Entry 1H7L (X-ray diffraction, 1.98 A resolution); this record covers chain A.

[Chain A]
Molecule: Spore coat polysaccharide biosynthesis protein spsa
From: Bacillus subtilis
Reference sequence: P39621 (SPSA_BACSU); residue numbers follow UniProt; this construct covers 2-256
Chain sequence (255 residues; each row starts with the number of its first residue):
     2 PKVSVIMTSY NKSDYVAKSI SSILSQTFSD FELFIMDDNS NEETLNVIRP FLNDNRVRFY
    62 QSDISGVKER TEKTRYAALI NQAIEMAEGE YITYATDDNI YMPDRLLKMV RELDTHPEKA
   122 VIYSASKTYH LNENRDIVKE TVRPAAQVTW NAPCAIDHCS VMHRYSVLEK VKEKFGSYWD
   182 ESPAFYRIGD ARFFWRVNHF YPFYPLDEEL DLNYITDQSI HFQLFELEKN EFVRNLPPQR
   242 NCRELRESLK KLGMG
Not modelled in the structure: 134-136, 218-230
Disulfide bonds: C155-C243
Ion coordination: Mg2+: D99 (together with thymidine-5'-diphosphate)
Residues lining bound ligands: thymidine-5'-diphosphate: T9, S10, Y11, K13, D39, R71, R76, Y77, L80, T97, D98, D99, Y187
Swiss-Prot annotation at these positions:
  - active site: D191

[Overview]
Chain A binds thymidine-5'-diphosphate. From UniProt: active-site residue D191.
Chain A is Spore coat polysaccharide biosynthesis protein spsa (Bacillus subtilis); the structure,
dTDP-MAGNESIUM COMPLEX OF SPSA FROM BACILLUS SUBTILIS, was determined by X-ray diffraction (same publication
as 1H7Q).
